4KIW - chains B and E of the 12 polymer chains in the assembly; structure by X-ray diffraction, 2.57 A resolution.

== Chain B (and E) ==
Molecule: 3-dehydroquinate dehydratase
Source organism: Mycobacterium tuberculosis
Notes: EC 4.2.1.10; fragment: aroD; chain E of this document is another copy of the same molecule, construct and numbering; everything in this record applies to it too
Reference sequence: P0A4Z6 (AROQ_MYCTU); residues 0-146 here correspond to UniProt positions 1-147 (UniProt number = residue number + 1)
Amino-acid sequence (167 residues; row label = number of the first residue in the row; numbers below 1 keep their minus sign (Met-20 is residue -20)):
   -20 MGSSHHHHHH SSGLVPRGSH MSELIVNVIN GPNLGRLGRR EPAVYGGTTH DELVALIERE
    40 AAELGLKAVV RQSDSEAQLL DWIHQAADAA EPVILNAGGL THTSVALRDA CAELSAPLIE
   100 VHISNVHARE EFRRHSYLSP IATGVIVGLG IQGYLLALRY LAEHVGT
Disordered / not traced: -20 to 2, 144-146 (chain E: -20 to 2, 20-24, 144-146)
Construct notes: expression tag (-20 to -1)
Small-molecule neighbours:
  - KIW (5-[(3-nitrobenzyl)amino]benzene-1,3-dicarboxylic acid), molecule 1: Pro11, Asn12, Leu13, Arg15, Leu16, Arg19, Glu20, Tyr24, Asn75, Gly77, Gly78, His81, His101, Ile102, Ser103, Val105, Arg108, Arg112
  - KIW, molecule 2: Val84, Asp88, Glu92

== Chain B / chain E interface ==
Residue-residue contacts - 26 pairs, chain B then chain E:
  Pro11(B) - Leu59(E)  hydrophobic
  Pro11(B) - Ala85(E)  hydrophobic
  Asn12(B) - His63(E)
  Asn12(B) - Ala85(E)  hydrogen bond (side chain-backbone)
  Asn12(B) - Asp88(E)
  Asn12(B) - Ala89(E)
  Arg15(B) - His63(E)
  Arg15(B) - Asp67(E)  salt bridge
  Arg15(B) - Glu92(E)  salt bridge
  Arg18(B) - Asp67(E)  salt bridge
  Arg19(B) - Glu92(E)
  Glu20(B) - Glu92(E)  hydrogen bond (backbone-side chain)
  Asp53(B) - Ala56(E)
  Asp53(B) - Leu59(E)
  Asp53(B) - His63(E)  salt bridge
  Ser54(B) - Ala56(E)
  Gly78(B) - Val84(E)
  Thr82(B) - Thr82(E)
  Thr82(B) - Val84(E)
  Glu109(B) - Arg87(E)  salt bridge
  Phe111(B) - Val84(E)  hydrophobic
  Phe111(B) - Arg87(E)
  Phe111(B) - Tyr116(E)  hydrophobic
  Arg112(B) - Val84(E)
  Arg112(B) - Arg87(E)
  Arg112(B) - Asp88(E)  salt bridge
Interface residues without a listed pair, chain B (14 interface residues in all): Leu79
Interface residues without a listed pair, chain E (14 interface residues in all): Glu55, Ala66

== Summary ==
The chain B/chain E interface involves 14 residues from each chain, with 2 hydrogen bonds and 6 salt bridges.
Among the polar pairs are Arg15(B)-Asp67(E), Arg15(B)-Glu92(E) and Arg18(B)-Asp67(E). Bound to chain B:
compound KIW.
Chain B and chain E are both 3-dehydroquinate dehydratase (Mycobacterium tuberculosis); the structure, Design
and structural analysis of aromatic inhibitors of type II dehydroquinate dehydratase from Mycobacterium
tuberculosis - ..., was determined by X-ray diffraction (same publication as 4KI7, 4KIJ and 4KIU).
